PDB entry 8RYQ | X-ray diffraction, 2.49 A resolution | chains A and C of the 5 polymer chains in the assembly

Chain A:
Protein: MHC class I antigen
From: Homo sapiens
UniProtKB: A0A583ZB34 (A0A583ZB34_HUMAN); residues 1-275 here correspond to UniProt positions 25-299 (UniProt number = residue number + 24)
Amino-acid sequence (276 residues; each row starts with the number of its first residue):
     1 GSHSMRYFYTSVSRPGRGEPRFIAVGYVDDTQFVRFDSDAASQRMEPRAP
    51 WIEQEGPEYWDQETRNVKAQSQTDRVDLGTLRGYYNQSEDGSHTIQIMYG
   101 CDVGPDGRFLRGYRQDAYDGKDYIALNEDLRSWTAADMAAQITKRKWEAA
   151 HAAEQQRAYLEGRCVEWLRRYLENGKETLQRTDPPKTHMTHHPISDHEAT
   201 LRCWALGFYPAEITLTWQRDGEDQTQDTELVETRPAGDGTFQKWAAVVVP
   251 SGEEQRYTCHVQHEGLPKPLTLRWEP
Unresolved in the structure: 276
Sequence notes: expression tag (276)
Disulfide bonds: C101-C164, C203-C259

Chain C:
Protein: ELFSYLIEK peptide
From: Homo sapiens
Amino-acid sequence (9 residues; numbered 1 to 9; the number before each row is that of its first residue):
     1 ELFSYLIEK

How chain A and chain C interact:
Residue-residue contacts (36):
  Y7(A) with E1(C), hydrogen bond (side chain-backbone); L2(C), hydrophobic
  Y9(A) with L2(C)
  M45(A) with L2(C), hydrophobic
  Q62(A) with E1(C)
  E63(A) with E1(C); L2(C), hydrogen bond (side chain-backbone)
  N66(A) with L2(C); S4(C)
  V67(A) with L2(C)
  A69(A) with L6(C), hydrophobic
  Q70(A) with L6(C)
  T73(A) with L6(C)
  D77(A) with E8(C); K9(C), salt bridge
  T80(A) with K9(C)
  L81(A) with K9(C)
  Y84(A) with K9(C), hydrogen bond (side chain-backbone)
  I97(A) with K9(C)
  Y99(A) with L2(C); F3(C), hydrogen bond (side chain-backbone)
  D116(A) with K9(C), salt bridge
  T143(A) with K9(C), hydrogen bond (side chain-backbone)
  K146(A) with K9(C), hydrogen bond (side chain-backbone)
  W147(A) with I7(C), hydrogen bond (side chain-backbone); E8(C), hydrogen bond (side chain-backbone); K9(C)
  A150(A) with Y5(C), hydrogen bond (backbone-side chain)
  Q155(A) with F3(C); Y5(C)
  Q156(A) with F3(C)
  Y159(A) with E1(C), hydrogen bond (side chain-backbone); F3(C), hydrophobic
  R163(A) with E1(C), salt bridge
  W167(A) with E1(C), hydrogen bond
  Y171(A) with E1(C), hydrogen bond (side chain-backbone)
Also at the interface, not in a pair above, chain A (34 interface residues in all): M5, Y59, V76, I95, R114, Y123, A152

Summary:
34 residues of chain A and 9 residues of chain C are in contact; the contacts include 12 hydrogen bonds and 3
salt bridges. Polar contacts include D77(A)-K9(C), D116(A)-K9(C) and R163(A)-E1(C).
Chain A is MHC class I antigen and chain C is ELFSYLIEK peptide, both from Homo sapiens; the structure,
Structure of S8-9F3 TCR in complex with HLA-A*11:01 bound to ELFSYLIEK peptide, was determined by X-ray
diffraction, deposited together with 8RYM, 8RYN, 8RYO and 8RYP.
